2NVY - chains A and I of the 10 polymer chains in the assembly; structure by X-ray diffraction, 3.40 A resolution.

Chain A:
Name: DNA-directed RNA polymerase II largest subunit
Organism: Saccharomyces cerevisiae
Notes: EC 2.7.7.6
UniProt: P04050 (RPB1_YEAST); residue numbers follow UniProt; this construct covers 1-1733
Amino-acid sequence (1733 residues; each row starts with the number of its first residue):
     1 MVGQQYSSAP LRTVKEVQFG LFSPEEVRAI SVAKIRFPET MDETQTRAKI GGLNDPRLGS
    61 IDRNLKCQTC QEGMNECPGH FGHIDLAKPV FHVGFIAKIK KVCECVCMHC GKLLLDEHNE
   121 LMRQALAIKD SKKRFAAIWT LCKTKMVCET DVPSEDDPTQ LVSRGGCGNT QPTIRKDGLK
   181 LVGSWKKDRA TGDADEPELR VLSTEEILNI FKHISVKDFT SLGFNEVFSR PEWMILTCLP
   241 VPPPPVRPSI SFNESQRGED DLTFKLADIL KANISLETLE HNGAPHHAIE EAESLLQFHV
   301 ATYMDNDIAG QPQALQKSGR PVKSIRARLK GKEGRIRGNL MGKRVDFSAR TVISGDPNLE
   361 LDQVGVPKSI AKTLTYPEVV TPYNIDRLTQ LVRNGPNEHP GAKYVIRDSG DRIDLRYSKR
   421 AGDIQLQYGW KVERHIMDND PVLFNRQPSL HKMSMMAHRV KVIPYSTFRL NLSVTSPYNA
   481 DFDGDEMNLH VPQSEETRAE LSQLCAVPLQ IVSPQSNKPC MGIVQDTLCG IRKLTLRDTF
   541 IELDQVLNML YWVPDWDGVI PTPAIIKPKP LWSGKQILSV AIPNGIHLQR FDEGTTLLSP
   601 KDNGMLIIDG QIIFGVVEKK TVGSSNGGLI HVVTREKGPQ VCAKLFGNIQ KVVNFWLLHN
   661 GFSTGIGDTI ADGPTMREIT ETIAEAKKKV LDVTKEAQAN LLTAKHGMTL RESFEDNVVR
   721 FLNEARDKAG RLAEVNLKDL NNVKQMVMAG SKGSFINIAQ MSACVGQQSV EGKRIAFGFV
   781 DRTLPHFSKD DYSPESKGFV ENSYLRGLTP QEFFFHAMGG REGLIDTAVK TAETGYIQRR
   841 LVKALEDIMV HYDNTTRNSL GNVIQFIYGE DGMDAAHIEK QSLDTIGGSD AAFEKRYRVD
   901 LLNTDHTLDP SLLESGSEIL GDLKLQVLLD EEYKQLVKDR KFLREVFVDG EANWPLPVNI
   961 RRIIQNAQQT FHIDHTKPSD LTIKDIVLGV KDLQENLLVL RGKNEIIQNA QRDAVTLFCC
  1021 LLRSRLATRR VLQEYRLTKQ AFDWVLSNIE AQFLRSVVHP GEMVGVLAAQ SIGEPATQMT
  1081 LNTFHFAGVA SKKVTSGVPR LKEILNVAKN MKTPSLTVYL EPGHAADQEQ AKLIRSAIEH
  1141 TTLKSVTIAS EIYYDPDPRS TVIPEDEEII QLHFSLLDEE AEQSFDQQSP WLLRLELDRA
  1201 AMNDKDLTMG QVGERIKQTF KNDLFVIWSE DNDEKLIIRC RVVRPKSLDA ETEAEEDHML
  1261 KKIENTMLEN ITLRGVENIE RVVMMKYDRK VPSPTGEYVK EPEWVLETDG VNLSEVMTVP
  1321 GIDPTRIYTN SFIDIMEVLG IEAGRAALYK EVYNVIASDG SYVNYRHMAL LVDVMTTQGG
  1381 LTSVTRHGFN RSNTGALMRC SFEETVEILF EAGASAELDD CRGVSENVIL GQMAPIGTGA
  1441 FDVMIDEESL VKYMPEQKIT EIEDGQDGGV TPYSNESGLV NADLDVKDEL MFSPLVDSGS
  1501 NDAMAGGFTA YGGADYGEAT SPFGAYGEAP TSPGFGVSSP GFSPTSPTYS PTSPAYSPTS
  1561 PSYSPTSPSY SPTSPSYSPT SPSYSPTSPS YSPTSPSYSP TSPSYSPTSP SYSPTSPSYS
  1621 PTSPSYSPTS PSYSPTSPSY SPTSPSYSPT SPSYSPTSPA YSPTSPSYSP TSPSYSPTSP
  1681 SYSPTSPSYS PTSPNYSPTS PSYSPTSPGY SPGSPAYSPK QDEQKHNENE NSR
Not modelled in the structure: 1, 1082-1091, 1177-1186, 1244-1253, 1451-1733
Bound ions: Zn2+ site 1: Cys67, Cys70, Cys77, His80; Zn2+ site 2: Cys107, Cys110, Cys148, Cys167; Mn2+: Asp481, Asp483, Asp485
UniProt features mapped onto this chain:
  - region: Pro248 to Asp260 (Lid loop), Asn306 to Lys323 (Rudder loop), Pro810 to Glu822 (Bridging helix)
  - binding site (Zn(2+)): Cys67, Cys70, Cys77, His80, Cys107, Cys110, Cys148, Cys167
  - binding site (Mg(2+)): Asp481, Asp483, Asp485
  - modified residue: Thr1471 (Phosphothreonine)
  - cross-link (Glycyl lysine isopeptide (Lys-Gly)): Lys695 (interchain with G-Cter in ubiquitin), Lys1246 (interchain with G-Cter in ubiquitin), Lys1350 (interchain with G-Cter in ubiquitin)
  - natural variant: Ser1653 to Pro1659 (deletion: In strain: A364A)
  - mutagenesis: Lys1246 (K1246R: Impairs ubiquitination during transcription stress)
From the paper describing this entry:
  - catalytic residues: His1085 (proposed by the authors, not directly observed)
  - mutagenesis - R446A: abolished growth

Chain I:
Name: DNA-directed RNA polymerase II subunit 9
Organism: Saccharomyces cerevisiae
Notes: EC 2.7.7.6
UniProt: P27999 (RPB9_YEAST); numbering as in UniProt (aligned over 1-122)
Amino-acid sequence (122 residues; numbered 1 to 122; the number before each row is that of its first residue):
     1 MTTFRFCRDC NNMLYPREDK ENNRLLFECR TCSYVEEAGS PLVYRHELIT NIGETAGVVQ
    61 DIGSDPTLPR SDRECPKCHS RENVFFQSQQ RRKDTSMVLF FVCLSCSHIF TSDQKNKRTQ
   121 FS
Bound ions: Zn2+ site 1: Cys7, Cys10, Cys29, Cys32; Zn2+ site 2: Cys75, Cys103, Cys106
UniProt features mapped onto this chain:
  - zinc finger: Cys7 to Cys32 (C4-type), Ser71 to Thr111 (TFIIS-type)
  - binding site (Zn(2+)): Cys7, Cys10, Cys29, Cys32, Cys75, Cys78, Cys103, Cys106
  - modified residue: Ser40 (Phosphoserine)

Chain A / chain I interface:
Residue-residue contacts (64):
  Ala697(A) - Met97(I)  hydrophobic
  Gln698(A) - Met97(I)
  Gln698(A) - Val98(I)
  Gln698(A) - Leu99(I)
  Gln698(A) - Ser112(I)  hydrogen bond (backbone-side chain)
  Gln698(A) - Asp113(I)
  Ala699(A) - Ser112(I)
  Ala699(A) - Asp113(I)
  Ala699(A) - Gln114(I)  hydrogen bond (backbone-backbone)
  Asn700(A) - Val98(I)
  Asn700(A) - Asp113(I)  hydrogen bond
  Asn700(A) - Lys115(I)
  Leu701(A) - Gln114(I)
  Thr709(A) - Lys93(I)
  Thr709(A) - Asp94(I)
  Leu710(A) - Ser96(I)
  Arg711(A) - Gln87(I)  hydrogen bond
  Arg711(A) - Lys93(I)
  Arg711(A) - Thr95(I)  hydrogen bond (side chain-backbone)
  Arg711(A) - Ser96(I)  hydrogen bond (side chain-backbone)
  Arg711(A) - Met97(I)
  Phe714(A) - Met97(I)  hydrophobic
  Asp781(A) - Arg91(I)  salt bridge
  Arg782(A) - Thr67(I)
  Ser788(A) - Thr67(I)
  Ser788(A) - Leu68(I)
  Ser788(A) - Pro69(I)
  Lys789(A) - Asp65(I)  salt bridge
  Lys789(A) - Thr67(I)  hydrogen bond (backbone-backbone)
  Lys789(A) - Pro69(I)
  Asp790(A) - Phe86(I)
  Asp790(A) - Gln87(I)  hydrogen bond (side chain-backbone)
  Tyr792(A) - Gln87(I)  hydrogen bond
  Thr1147(A) - Leu48(I)
  Ile1148(A) - Leu48(I)  hydrogen bond (backbone-backbone)
  Ile1148(A) - Ile49(I)
  Ala1149(A) - Arg45(I)
  Ala1149(A) - His46(I)
  Ala1149(A) - Leu48(I)  hydrophobic
  Ser1150(A) - Tyr44(I)
  Ser1150(A) - Arg45(I)
  Ser1150(A) - His46(I)  hydrogen bond (backbone-backbone)
  Glu1151(A) - Leu42(I)
  Glu1151(A) - Tyr44(I)
  Glu1151(A) - Arg45(I)  salt bridge
  Ile1152(A) - Leu42(I)
  Ile1152(A) - Val43(I)  hydrogen bond (backbone-backbone)
  Ile1152(A) - Tyr44(I)  hydrogen bond (backbone-backbone)
  Tyr1153(A) - Pro41(I)
  Tyr1153(A) - Leu42(I)
  Tyr1154(A) - Glu18(I)  hydrogen bond
  Tyr1154(A) - Asn23(I)
  Tyr1154(A) - Arg24(I)  hydrogen bond (side chain-backbone)
  Tyr1154(A) - Leu25(I)  hydrophobic
  Tyr1154(A) - Pro41(I)  hydrogen bond (backbone-backbone)
  Pro1156(A) - Asn23(I)
  Pro1190(A) - Glu18(I)
  Trp1191(A) - Leu25(I)  hydrophobic
  Trp1191(A) - Val43(I)  hydrophobic
  Lys1261(A) - Tyr44(I)
  Glu1264(A) - Tyr44(I)  hydrogen bond
  Glu1264(A) - His46(I)
  Leu1268(A) - His46(I)
  Leu1268(A) - Leu48(I)  hydrophobic
Interface residues without a listed pair, chain A (32 interface residues in all): Lys1144, Val1162, Asp1257
Interface residues without a listed pair, chain I (33 interface residues in all): Pro16, Asp19, Glu47

Summary:
The interface between chain A and chain I involves 32 residues on one side and 33 on the other, with 17
hydrogen bonds and 3 salt bridges. Polar pairs include Asp781(A)-Arg91(I), Lys789(A)-Asp65(I) and
Glu1151(A)-Arg45(I). The paper reports the catalytic residue His1085(A); R446A of chain A abolishes growth.
Chain A is DNA-directed RNA polymerase II largest subunit and chain I is DNA-directed RNA polymerase II
subunit 9, both from Saccharomyces cerevisiae; the structure, RNA Polymerase II form II in 150 mM Mn+2, was
determined by X-ray diffraction, deposited together with 2E2H, 2E2I, 2E2J, 2NVQ, 2NVT, 2NVX, 2NVZ and 2YU9.
